PDB entry 1KMC | X-ray diffraction, 2.90 A resolution | chains A and B of the 4 polymer chains in the assembly

# Chain A (and B)
Molecule: Caspase-7
From: Homo sapiens
Notes: EC 3.4.22.-; chain B of this document is another copy of the same molecule, construct and numbering; everything in this record applies to it too
UniProt: P55210 (CASP7_HUMAN); the construct lacks a stretch of the UniProt sequence and is renumbered around it, so the offset changes along the chain: 94-156 = UniProt 1-63; 163-175 = UniProt 68-80; 176-222 = UniProt 84-130; 224-247 = UniProt 131-154; 4 more segments
Chain sequence (303 residues; numbered 94 to 402 plus 15 insertion-coded residues; 21 numbers in that range are skipped by the numbering (no residue carries them; nothing is unmodelled there); the number before each row is that of its first residue; a row labelled like 175A-175C holds insertion residues (175A, then the next letters in order)):
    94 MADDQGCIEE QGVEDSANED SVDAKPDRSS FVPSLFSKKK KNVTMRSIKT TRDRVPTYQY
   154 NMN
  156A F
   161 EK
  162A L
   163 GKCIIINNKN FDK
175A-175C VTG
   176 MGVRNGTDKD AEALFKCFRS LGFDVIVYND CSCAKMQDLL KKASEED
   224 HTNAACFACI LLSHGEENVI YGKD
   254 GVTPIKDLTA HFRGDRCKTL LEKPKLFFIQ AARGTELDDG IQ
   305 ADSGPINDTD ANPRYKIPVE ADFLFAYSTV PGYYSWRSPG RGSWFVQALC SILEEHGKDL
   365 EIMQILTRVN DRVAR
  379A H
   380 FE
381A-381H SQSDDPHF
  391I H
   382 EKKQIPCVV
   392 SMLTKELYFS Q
Unresolved in the structure: 94-149, 305-317 (chain B: 94-148, 305-317, 402)
Sequence notes: engineered mutation Ala285 (Cys186 in P55210)
UniProt features mapped onto this chain:
  - region: Lys131 to Lys134 (Exosite), Lys171 to Lys175, Val175A, Thr175B, Gly175C, Met176 to Arg179 (Loop L1), Arg286 to Gln295 (Loop L2), Val334 to Gly346 (Loop L3), Glu381 to Ile386 (Loop L4)
  - active site: His237
  - site: Phe129, Ser130 (Cleavage), Met138, Arg139 (Cleavage), Ser140, Ile141 (Cleavage), Arg286 (Involved in allosteric regulation), Tyr331 (Involved in allosteric regulation)
  - modified residue: Ala95 (N-acetylalanine), Ser123 (Phosphoserine), Ser130 (Phosphoserine), Thr272 (Phosphothreonine), Arg341 (Microbial infection: ADP-riboxanated arginine), Ser347 (Phosphoserine)

# Chain A / chain B interface
Contacting residue pairs - 95 pairs, chain A then chain B:
  Thr150(A) - Arg372(B)  hydrogen bond (backbone-side chain)
  Lys259(A) - Glu289(B)  salt bridge
  Arg266(A) - Tyr337(B)
  Gly267(A) - Ile294(B)
  Asp268(A) - Ile294(B)
  Leu274(A) - Ile294(B)  hydrophobic
  Leu274(A) - Gln295(B)
  Glu275(A) - Arg379(B)  salt bridge
  Glu289(A) - Lys259(B)  salt bridge
  Asp291(A) - Pro322(B)
  Asp291(A) - Val323(B)  hydrogen bond (side chain-backbone)
  Asp291(A) - Glu324(B)  hydrogen bond (side chain-backbone)
  Asp292(A) - Lys320(B)  hydrogen bond (backbone-side chain)
  Gly293(A) - Lys320(B)
  Gly293(A) - Ile321(B)
  Gly293(A) - Val323(B)
  Ile294(A) - Gly267(B)
  Ile294(A) - Leu274(B)  hydrophobic
  Ile294(A) - Lys320(B)
  Ile294(A) - Ile321(B)  hydrogen bond (backbone-backbone)
  Gln295(A) - Leu274(B)
  Gln295(A) - Tyr319(B)
  Arg318(A) - Gln295(B)
  Arg318(A) - Glu382(B)  salt bridge
  Tyr319(A) - Gln295(B)
  Lys320(A) - Asp292(B)  hydrogen bond (side chain-backbone)
  Lys320(A) - Ile294(B)
  Lys320(A) - Gln295(B)
  Lys320(A) - Ala378(B)
  Lys320(A) - Glu381(B)
  Lys320(A) - Glu382(B)  salt bridge
  Lys320(A) - Lys384(B)  hydrogen bond (backbone-side chain)
  Ile321(A) - Gly293(B)
  Ile321(A) - Ile294(B)  hydrogen bond (backbone-backbone)
  Pro322(A) - Asp291(B)
  Pro322(A) - Ala378(B)
  Pro322(A) - Lys384(B)
  Pro322(A) - Gln385(B)
  Pro322(A) - Ile386(B)  hydrophobic
  Val323(A) - Asp291(B)  hydrogen bond (backbone-side chain)
  Val323(A) - Gly293(B)
  Glu324(A) - Asp291(B)  hydrogen bond (backbone-side chain)
  Glu324(A) - Tyr337(B)  hydrogen bond
  Glu324(A) - Ile386(B)
  Ala325(A) - Ile386(B)  hydrophobic
  Val334(A) - Met393(B)  hydrophobic
  Tyr337(A) - Arg266(B)
  Tyr337(A) - Glu324(B)  hydrogen bond
  His360(A) - Pro149(B)
  Met367(A) - Met367(B)  hydrophobic
  Gln368(A) - Glu397(B)  hydrogen bond
  Thr371(A) - Leu394(B)
  Thr371(A) - Thr395(B)
  Thr371(A) - Lys396(B)
  Arg372(A) - Pro149(B)
  Arg372(A) - Thr150(B)  hydrogen bond
  Asn374(A) - Ser392(B)
  Asn374(A) - Leu394(B)  hydrogen bond (side chain-backbone)
  Asp375(A) - Thr395(B)
  Asp375(A) - Lys396(B)  salt bridge
  Ala378(A) - Lys320(B)
  Ala378(A) - Pro322(B)
  Arg379(A) - Glu275(B)  salt bridge
  Arg379(A) - Lys396(B)
  Glu381(A) - Lys320(B)
  Glu382(A) - Lys320(B)  salt bridge
  Lys384(A) - Lys320(B)  hydrogen bond (side chain-backbone)
  Lys384(A) - Pro322(B)
  Gln385(A) - Pro322(B)
  Ile386(A) - Pro322(B)  hydrophobic
  Ile386(A) - Glu324(B)
  Ile386(A) - Ala325(B)  hydrophobic
  Ile386(A) - Met393(B)
  Pro387(A) - Met393(B)
  Cys388(A) - Val390(B)  hydrophobic
  Cys388(A) - Ser392(B)
  Val389(A) - Val389(B)
  Val389(A) - Val390(B)
  Val389(A) - Ser392(B)  hydrogen bond (backbone-backbone)
  Val390(A) - Cys388(B)  hydrophobic
  Val390(A) - Val389(B)
  Ser392(A) - Asn374(B)
  Ser392(A) - Cys388(B)
  Ser392(A) - Val389(B)  hydrogen bond (backbone-backbone)
  Met393(A) - Val334(B)  hydrophobic
  Met393(A) - Ile386(B)
  Met393(A) - Pro387(B)
  Leu394(A) - Thr371(B)
  Leu394(A) - Asn374(B)  hydrogen bond (backbone-side chain)
  Thr395(A) - Thr371(B)
  Thr395(A) - Asp375(B)
  Lys396(A) - Thr371(B)
  Lys396(A) - Asp375(B)  salt bridge
  Lys396(A) - Arg379(B)
  Glu397(A) - Gln368(B)  hydrogen bond
Other interface residues (no listed pair), chain B (47 interface residues in all): Asp268, Lys271

# Summary
The chain A/chain B interface involves 47 residues from each chain; the contacts include 20 hydrogen bonds and
9 salt bridges. Among the polar pairs are Lys259(A)-Glu289(B), Glu275(A)-Arg379(B) and Arg318(A)-Glu382(B).
Curated annotation (UniProt) lists active-site residue His237(A) on chain A.
Chain A and chain B are both Caspase-7 (Homo sapiens); the structure, Crystal Structure of the Caspase-7 /
XIAP-BIR2 Complex, was determined by X-ray diffraction.
